5O09 - chains 3C and 4A of the 24 polymer chains in the assembly; structure by electron microscopy, 3.60 A resolution.

== Chain 3C ==
Molecule: Bacterial kinesin light chain
Source organism: Prosthecobacter vanneervenii
UniProtKB: A8Y5U5 (A8Y5U5_9BACT); residue numbers follow UniProt; this construct covers 2-239
Amino-acid sequence (238 residues; each row starts with the number of its first residue):
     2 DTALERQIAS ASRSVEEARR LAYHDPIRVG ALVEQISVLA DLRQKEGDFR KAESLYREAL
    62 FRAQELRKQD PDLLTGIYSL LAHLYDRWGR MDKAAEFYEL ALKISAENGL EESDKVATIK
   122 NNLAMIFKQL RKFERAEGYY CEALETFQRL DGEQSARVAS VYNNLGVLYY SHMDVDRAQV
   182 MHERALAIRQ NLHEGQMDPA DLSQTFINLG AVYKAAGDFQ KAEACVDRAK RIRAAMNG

== Chain 4A ==
Molecule: Tubulin
Source organism: Prosthecobacter dejongeii
UniProtKB: Q8GCC5 (Q8GCC5_9BACT); residues 3-435 here = UniProt positions 3-435
Amino-acid sequence (433 residues; row label = number of the first residue in the row):
     3 VNNTIVVSIG QAGNQIAASF WKTVCLEHGI DPLTGQTAPG VAPRGNWSSF FSKLGESSSG
    63 SYVPRAIMVD LEPSVIDNVK ATSGSLFNPA NLISRTEGAG GNFAVGYLGA GREVLPEVMS
   123 RLDYEIDKCD NVGGIIVLHA IGGGTGSGFG ALLIESLKEK YGEIPVLSCA VLPSPQVSSV
   183 VTEPYNTVFA LNTLRRSADA CLIFDNEALF DLAHRKWNIE SPTVDDLNLL ITEALAGITA
   243 SMRFSGFLTV EITLRELLTN LVPQPSLHFL MCAFAPLTPP DRSKFEELGI EEMIKSLFDN
   303 GSVFAACSPM EGRFLSTAVL YRGIMEDKPL ADAALAAMRE KLPLTYWIPT AFKIGYVEQP
   363 GISHRKSMVL LANNTEIARV LDRICHNFDK LWQRKAFANW YLNEGMSEEQ INVLRASAQE
   423 LVQSYQVAEE SGA
Ligand contacts: GDP (guanosine-5'-diphosphate): Gly12, Gln13, Ala14, Gln17, Ile18, Asp72, Gly102, Gly103, Ala142, Gly144, Gly145, Gly146, Thr147, Gly148, Val173, Ser181, Val182, Glu185, Asn208, Val226, Leu229, Asn230, Ile233

== Interface between chain 3C and chain 4A ==
Residue-residue contacts (8):
  Arg7(3C) - Glu293(4A)  salt bridge
  Arg14(3C) - Glu288(4A)
  Arg14(3C) - Glu294(4A)  salt bridge
  Glu17(3C) - Glu288(4A)
  Glu18(3C) - Glu288(4A)  hydrogen bond (backbone-side chain)
  Arg21(3C) - Glu288(4A)
  Leu22(3C) - Asn220(4A)
  Arg29(3C) - Asn220(4A)
Also at the interface, not in a pair above, chain 3C (8 interface residues in all): Ala19
Also at the interface, not in a pair above, chain 4A (6 interface residues in all): His216, Phe287

== Summary ==
Chain 3C and chain 4A form an interface of 8 and 6 residues respectively, with 1 hydrogen bond and 2 salt
bridges. Polar contacts include Arg7(3C)-Glu293(4A), Arg14(3C)-Glu294(4A) and Glu18(3C)-Glu288(4A). Chain 4A
binds GDP.
Here chain 3C is Bacterial kinesin light chain (Prosthecobacter vanneervenii) and chain 4A is Tubulin
(Prosthecobacter dejongeii). Entry 5O09 (BtubABC mini microtubule) was determined by electron microscopy
together with 5O01 from the same study.
